8ZWB - chains I and M of the 7 polymer chains in the assembly; structure by electron microscopy, 1.83 A resolution.

# Chain I
Name: Photosystem I reaction center subunit VIII
UniProtKB: Q55330 (PSAI_SYNY3); residue numbers follow UniProt; this construct covers 1-40
Sequence (40 residues; row label = number of the first residue in the row):
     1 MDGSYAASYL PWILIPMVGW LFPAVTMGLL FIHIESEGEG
Not modelled in the structure: 38-40
Small-molecule neighbours:
  - beta-carotene (BCR): V18, G19, W20, F22, P23
  - chlorophyll a (CLA), molecule 1: Y5, L10, P11, L14, I15, V18
  - chlorophyll a (CLA), molecule 2: I15, G19, W20

# Chain M
Name: Photosystem I reaction center subunit XII
UniProtKB: P72986 (PSAM_SYNY3); residue numbers follow UniProt; this construct covers 1-31
Sequence (31 residues; each row starts with the number of its first residue):
     1 MALSDTQILA ALVVALLPAF LAFRLSTELY K
Small-molecule neighbours:
  - chlorophyll a (CLA), molecule 1: A11, L12, A15
  - chlorophyll a (CLA), molecule 2: S26, T27, L29, Y30
  - beta,beta-caroten-4-one (ECH): L9, L12, V13, A15, L16, P18, A19, A22, L25, S26, L29

# How chain I and chain M interact
Pairs across the interface - 7 pairs, chain I then chain M:
  A6(I) - L3(M)
  A6(I) - S4(M)
  A6(I) - D5(M)
  A7(I) - D5(M)  hydrogen bond (backbone-side chain)
  Y9(I) - L9(M)
  L10(I) - I8(M)  hydrophobic
  H33(I) - Y30(M)  hydrogen bond
Other interface residues (no listed pair), chain M (7 interface residues in all): L12

# In short
5 residues of chain I face 7 of chain M across their interface; the contacts include 2 hydrogen bonds. Among
the polar pairs are A7(I)-D5(M) and H33(I)-Y30(M). One chlorophyll a molecule is bound between chain I and
chain M.
Here chain I is Photosystem I reaction center subunit VIII and chain M is Photosystem I reaction center
subunit XII. Entry 8ZWB (1.8 A resolution structure of the Photosystem I assembly intermediate lacking stromal
subunits) was determined by electron microscopy.
